PDB entry 1DWJ | X-ray diffraction, 2.40 A resolution | chain M

# Chain M
Molecule: Myrosinase MA1
Organism: Sinapis alba
Notes: EC 3.2.1.147
UniProt: P29736 (MYRA_SINAL); residues 3-501 here = UniProt positions 3-501
Amino-acid sequence (499 residues; numbered 3 to 501; the number before each row is that of its first residue):
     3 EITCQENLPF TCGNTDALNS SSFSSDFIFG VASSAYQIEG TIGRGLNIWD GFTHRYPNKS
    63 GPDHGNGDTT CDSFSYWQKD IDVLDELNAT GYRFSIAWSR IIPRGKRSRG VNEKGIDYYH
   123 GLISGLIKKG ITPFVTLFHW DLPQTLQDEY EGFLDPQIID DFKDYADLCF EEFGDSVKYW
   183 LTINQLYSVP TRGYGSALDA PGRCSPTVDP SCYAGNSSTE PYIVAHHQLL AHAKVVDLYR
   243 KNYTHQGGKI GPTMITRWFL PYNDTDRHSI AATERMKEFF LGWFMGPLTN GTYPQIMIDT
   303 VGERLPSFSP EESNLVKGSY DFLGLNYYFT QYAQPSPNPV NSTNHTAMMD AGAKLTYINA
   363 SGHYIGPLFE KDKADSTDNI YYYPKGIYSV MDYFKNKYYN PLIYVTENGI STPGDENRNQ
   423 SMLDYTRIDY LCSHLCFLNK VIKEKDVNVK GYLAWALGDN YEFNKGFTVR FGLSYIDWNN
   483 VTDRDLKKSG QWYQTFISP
Disulfides: Cys6-Cys438, Cys14-Cys434, Cys206-Cys214
Glycans and other covalent adducts: N-acetylglucosamine (NAG) linked to Asn21, Asn60, Asn90, Asn218, Asn244, Asn265, Asn346, Asn361, Asn482; glycan linked to Asn292
Ion coordination: Zn2+: His56, Asp70
Curated features (UniProtKB/Swiss-Prot):
  - active site: Glu409 (Nucleophile)
  - binding site (substrate): Gln39, His141, Asn186, Tyr330, Trp457, Glu464, Phe465
  - binding site (Zn(2+)): His56, Asp70
  - binding site (L-ascorbate): Gln187, Arg259
  - glycosylation (N-linked (GlcNAc...) asparagine): Asn21, Asn60, Asn90, Asn218, Asn244, Asn265, Asn292, Asn343, Asn346, Asn361, Asn482

# Summary
N-acetylglucosamine is covalently linked to Asn21, Asn60, Asn90, Asn218, Asn244 and Asn265 and 4 more. His56
and Asp70 form the Zn2+ site. From UniProt: active-site residue Glu409, 7 substrate-binding residues,
Zn2+-binding residues His56 and Asp70 and L-ascorbate-binding residues Gln187 and Arg259.
Chain M is Myrosinase MA1 (Sinapis alba); the structure, study on radiation damage on a cryocooled crystal.
Refined part 6: structure after a radiation dose ..., was determined by X-ray diffraction, deposited together
with 1DWA, 1DWF, 1DWG, 1DWH and 1DWI.
